Entry 2ABB (X-ray diffraction, 1.00 A resolution); this record covers chain A.

Chain A:
Molecule: pentaerythritol tetranitrate reductase
Organism: Enterobacter cloacae
Notes: EC 1.7.99.-
Reference sequence: P71278 (P71278_ENTCL); residues 1-364 here correspond to UniProt positions 2-365 (UniProt number = residue number + 1)
Sequence (364 residues; each row starts with the number of its first residue):
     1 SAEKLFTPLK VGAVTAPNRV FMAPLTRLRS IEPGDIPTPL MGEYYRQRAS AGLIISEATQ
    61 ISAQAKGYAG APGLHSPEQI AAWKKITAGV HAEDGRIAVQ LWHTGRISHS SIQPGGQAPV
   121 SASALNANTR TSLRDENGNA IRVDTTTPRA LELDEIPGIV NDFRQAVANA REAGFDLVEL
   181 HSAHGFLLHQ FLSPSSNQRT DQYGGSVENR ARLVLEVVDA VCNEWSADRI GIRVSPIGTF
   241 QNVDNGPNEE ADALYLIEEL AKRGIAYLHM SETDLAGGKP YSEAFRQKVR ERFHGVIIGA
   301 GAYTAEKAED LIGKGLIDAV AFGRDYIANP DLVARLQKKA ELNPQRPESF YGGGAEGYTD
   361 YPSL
Unresolved in the structure: 1-3
Construct notes: engineered mutation F186 (Tyr187 in P71278)
Ligand contacts: FMN (flavin mononucleotide): A23, P24, L25, T26, E57, A58, Q100, H181, H184, R233, S271, L275, A300, G301, A302, Y303, A321, F322, G323, R324, I327, F350, Y351

Summary:
Bound to chain A: flavin mononucleotide.
Chain A is pentaerythritol tetranitrate reductase (Enterobacter cloacae); the structure, Structure of PETN
reductase Y186F in complex with cyanide, was determined by X-ray diffraction (same publication as 2ABA).
